2BGN - chains A and B of the 6 polymer chains in the assembly; structure by X-ray diffraction, 3.15 A resolution.

[Chain A (and B)]
Name: Dipeptidyl peptidase IV
From: Homo sapiens
Notes: EC 3.4.14.5; fragment: extracellular domain, residues 39-766; chain B of this document is another copy of the same molecule, construct and numbering; everything in this record applies to it too
UniProt: P27487 (DPP4_HUMAN); residues 39-766 here = UniProt positions 39-766
Sequence (728 residues; numbered 39 to 766; the number before each row is that of its first residue):
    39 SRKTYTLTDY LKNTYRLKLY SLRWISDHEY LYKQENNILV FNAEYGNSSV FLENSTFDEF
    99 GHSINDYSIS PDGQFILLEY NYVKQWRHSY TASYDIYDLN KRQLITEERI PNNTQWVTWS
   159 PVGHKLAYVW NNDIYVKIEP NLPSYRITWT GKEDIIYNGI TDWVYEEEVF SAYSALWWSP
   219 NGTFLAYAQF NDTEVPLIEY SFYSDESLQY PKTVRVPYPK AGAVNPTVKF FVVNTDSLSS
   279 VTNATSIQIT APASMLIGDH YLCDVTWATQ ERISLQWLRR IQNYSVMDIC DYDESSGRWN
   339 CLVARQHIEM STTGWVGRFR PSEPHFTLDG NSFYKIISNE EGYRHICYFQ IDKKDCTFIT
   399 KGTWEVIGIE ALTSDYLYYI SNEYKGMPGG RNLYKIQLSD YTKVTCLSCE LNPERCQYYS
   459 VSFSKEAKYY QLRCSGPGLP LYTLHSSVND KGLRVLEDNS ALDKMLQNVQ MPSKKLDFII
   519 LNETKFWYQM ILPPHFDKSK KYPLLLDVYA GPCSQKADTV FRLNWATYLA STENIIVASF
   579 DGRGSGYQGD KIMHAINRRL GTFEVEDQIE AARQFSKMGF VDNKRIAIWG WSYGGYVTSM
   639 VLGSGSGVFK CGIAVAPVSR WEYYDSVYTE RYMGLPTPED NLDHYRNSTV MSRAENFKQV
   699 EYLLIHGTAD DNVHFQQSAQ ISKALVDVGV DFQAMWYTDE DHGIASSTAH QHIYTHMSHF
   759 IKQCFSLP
Swiss-Prot annotation at these positions:
  - active site (Charge relay system): Ser630, Asp708, His740
  - glycosylation (N-linked (GlcNAc...) asparagine): Asn85, Asn92, Asn150, Asn219, Asn229, Asn281, Asn321, Asn520, Asn685
  - mutagenesis: Asn85 (N85A: Does not inhibit dipeptidyl peptidase activity, interaction with ADA and homodimer formation), Asn92 (N92A: Does not inhibit dipeptidyl peptidase activity, interaction with ADA and homodimer formation), Asn150 (N150A: Does not inhibit dipeptidyl peptidase activity, interaction with ADA and homodimer formation), Glu205 (E205K: Inhibits dipeptidyl peptidase activity), Glu206 (E206L: Inhibits dipeptidyl peptidase activity), Asn219 (N219A: Does not inhibit dipeptidyl peptidase activity, interaction with ADA and homodimer formation), Asn229 (N229A: Does not inhibit dipeptidyl peptidase activity, interaction with ADA and homodimer formation), Asn281 (N281A: Does not inhibit dipeptidyl peptidase activity, interaction with ADA and homodimer formation), Asn321 (N321A: Does not inhibit dipeptidyl peptidase activity, interaction with ADA and homodimer formation), Asn520 (N520A: Does not inhibit dipeptidyl peptidase activity, interaction with ADA and homodimer formation), Asn685 (N685A: Does not inhibit dipeptidyl peptidase activity, interaction with ADA and homodimer formation), His750 (H750A: Inhibits weakly homodimerization and dipeptidyl peptidase activity ...)
Cystine bridges: Cys328-Cys339, Cys385-Cys394, Cys444-Cys447, Cys454-Cys472, Cys649-Cys762
Covalent attachments: glycan linked to Asn85, Asn229; N-acetylglucosamine (NAG) linked to Asn92, Asn150, Asn219, Asn281, Asn321, Asn520

[How chain A and chain B interact]
Contacting residue pairs (105; chain A residue first):
  Pro234(A) - Tyr248(B)
  Leu235(A) - Tyr248(B)
  Ile236(A) - Pro249(B)
  Glu237(A) - Ser239(B)
  Glu237(A) - Thr251(B)  hydrogen bond
  Glu237(A) - Arg253(B)  salt bridge
  Tyr238(A) - Ser239(B)
  Ser239(A) - Glu237(B)
  Ser239(A) - Tyr238(B)
  Tyr241(A) - Phe713(B)
  Tyr241(A) - Gln714(B)
  Tyr241(A) - Ala717(B)  hydrophobic
  Tyr241(A) - Gln718(B)
  Ser242(A) - Gln718(B)
  Ser242(A) - Lys721(B)  hydrogen bond (backbone-side chain)
  Asp243(A) - Gln718(B)
  Glu244(A) - Arg658(B)  salt bridge
  Glu244(A) - Tyr661(B)  hydrogen bond (backbone-side chain)
  Glu244(A) - Thr687(B)
  Glu244(A) - Met689(B)
  Glu244(A) - Gln718(B)
  Ser245(A) - Arg658(B)
  Leu246(A) - Tyr661(B)
  Leu246(A) - Gln714(B)  hydrogen bond (backbone-side chain)
  Gln247(A) - Lys258(B)
  Gln247(A) - Ala259(B)  hydrogen bond (side chain-backbone)
  Gln247(A) - Glu660(B)
  Gln247(A) - Tyr661(B)
  Gln247(A) - Gln714(B)  hydrogen bond (backbone-side chain)
  Tyr248(A) - Pro234(B)
  Tyr248(A) - Leu235(B)
  Tyr248(A) - Tyr256(B)  hydrogen bond (side chain-backbone)
  Tyr248(A) - Pro257(B)
  Tyr248(A) - Lys258(B)  hydrogen bond (side chain-backbone)
  Pro249(A) - Ile236(B)
  Pro249(A) - Gln714(B)
  Thr251(A) - Glu237(B)  hydrogen bond
  Arg253(A) - Glu237(B)  salt bridge
  Arg253(A) - Arg253(B)
  Tyr256(A) - Tyr248(B)  hydrogen bond (backbone-side chain)
  Pro257(A) - Tyr248(B)
  Lys258(A) - Gln247(B)
  Lys258(A) - Tyr248(B)  hydrogen bond (backbone-side chain)
  Ala259(A) - Gln247(B)
  Ala261(A) - Tyr248(B)
  Arg658(A) - Glu244(B)  salt bridge
  Glu660(A) - Gln247(B)
  Tyr661(A) - Glu244(B)  hydrogen bond (side chain-backbone)
  Tyr661(A) - Leu246(B)
  Tyr661(A) - Gln247(B)
  Thr687(A) - Glu244(B)
  Met689(A) - Glu244(B)
  Leu702(A) - Trp734(B)  hydrophobic
  Phe713(A) - Tyr241(B)
  Phe713(A) - Trp734(B)
  Gln714(A) - Tyr241(B)
  Gln714(A) - Leu246(B)  hydrogen bond (side chain-backbone)
  Gln714(A) - Gln247(B)  hydrogen bond (side chain-backbone)
  Gln714(A) - Pro249(B)
  Ala717(A) - Tyr241(B)  hydrophobic
  Ala717(A) - Thr736(B)  hydrogen bond (backbone-side chain)
  Gln718(A) - Tyr241(B)
  Gln718(A) - Ser242(B)
  Gln718(A) - Asp243(B)
  Gln718(A) - Glu244(B)
  Ser720(A) - Trp734(B)  hydrogen bond
  Ser720(A) - Thr736(B)  hydrogen bond
  Lys721(A) - Ser242(B)  hydrogen bond (side chain-backbone)
  Lys721(A) - Asp243(B)
  Val724(A) - Thr746(B)
  Val724(A) - His750(B)
  Asp725(A) - Thr746(B)  hydrogen bond
  Val728(A) - His750(B)  hydrogen bond (backbone-side chain)
  Asp729(A) - His750(B)  salt bridge
  Asp729(A) - His754(B)  salt bridge
  Phe730(A) - Met733(B)  hydrophobic
  Phe730(A) - His750(B)
  Phe730(A) - His754(B)
  Ala732(A) - Ala732(B)
  Ala732(A) - Met733(B)
  Ala732(A) - Trp734(B)  hydrophobic
  Met733(A) - Phe730(B)  hydrophobic
  Met733(A) - Ala732(B)
  Met733(A) - Trp734(B)
  Trp734(A) - Leu702(B)  hydrophobic
  Trp734(A) - Phe713(B)
  Trp734(A) - Ala717(B)
  Trp734(A) - Ser720(B)  hydrogen bond
  Trp734(A) - Ala732(B)  hydrophobic
  Trp734(A) - Met733(B)
  Trp734(A) - Trp734(B)
  Tyr735(A) - Val724(B)  hydrophobic
  Thr736(A) - Ala717(B)  hydrogen bond (side chain-backbone)
  Thr736(A) - Ser720(B)  hydrogen bond
  Thr736(A) - Lys721(B)
  Thr746(A) - Val724(B)
  Thr746(A) - Asp725(B)  hydrogen bond
  Ala747(A) - Val724(B)  hydrophobic
  His750(A) - Val724(B)
  His750(A) - Val728(B)  hydrogen bond (side chain-backbone)
  His750(A) - Asp729(B)  salt bridge
  His750(A) - Phe730(B)
  His754(A) - Asp729(B)  salt bridge
  His754(A) - Phe730(B)
  Gln761(A) - Gln761(B)
Interface residues without a listed pair, chain A (52 interface residues in all): Ser716, Gln731, Asp737
Interface residues without a listed pair, chain B (52 interface residues in all): Ser245, Ala261, Ser716, Gln731, Tyr735, Asp737, Ala747

[Summary]
The chain A/chain B interface involves 52 residues from each chain, with 25 hydrogen bonds and 8 salt bridges.
Polar contacts include Glu237(A)-Arg253(B), Glu244(A)-Arg658(B) and Asp729(A)-His750(B). Covalently linked
N-acetylglucosamine: at Asn92(A), Asn150(A), Asn219(A), Asn281(A), Asn321(A) and Asn520(A).
Chain A and chain B are both Dipeptidyl peptidase IV (Homo sapiens); the structure, HIV-1 Tat protein derived
N-terminal nonapeptide Trp2-Tat(1-9) bound to the active site of Dipeptidyl peptidase IV ..., was determined
by X-ray diffraction together with 2BGR from the same study.
